Entry 7UWH (electron microscopy, 3.10 A resolution); this record covers chains B and J of the 9 polymer chains in the assembly.

== Chain B ==
Molecule: DNA/RNA
Sequence (59 nucleotides; numbered 1 to 59; the number before each row is that of its first residue):
     1 AGATTACCAGCAGGCCTGGGAGGGTATTCGCCGTGTACCTCTCCTAGCCC
    51 GCCTACGGC
Disordered / not traced: 1-12, 51-59

== Chain J ==
Protein: DNA-directed RNA polymerase subunit beta'
Organism: Escherichia coli
Notes: EC 2.7.7.6
UniProtKB: P0A8T7 (RPOC_ECOLI); numbering as in UniProt (aligned over 1-1407)
Sequence (1407 residues; each row starts with the number of its first residue):
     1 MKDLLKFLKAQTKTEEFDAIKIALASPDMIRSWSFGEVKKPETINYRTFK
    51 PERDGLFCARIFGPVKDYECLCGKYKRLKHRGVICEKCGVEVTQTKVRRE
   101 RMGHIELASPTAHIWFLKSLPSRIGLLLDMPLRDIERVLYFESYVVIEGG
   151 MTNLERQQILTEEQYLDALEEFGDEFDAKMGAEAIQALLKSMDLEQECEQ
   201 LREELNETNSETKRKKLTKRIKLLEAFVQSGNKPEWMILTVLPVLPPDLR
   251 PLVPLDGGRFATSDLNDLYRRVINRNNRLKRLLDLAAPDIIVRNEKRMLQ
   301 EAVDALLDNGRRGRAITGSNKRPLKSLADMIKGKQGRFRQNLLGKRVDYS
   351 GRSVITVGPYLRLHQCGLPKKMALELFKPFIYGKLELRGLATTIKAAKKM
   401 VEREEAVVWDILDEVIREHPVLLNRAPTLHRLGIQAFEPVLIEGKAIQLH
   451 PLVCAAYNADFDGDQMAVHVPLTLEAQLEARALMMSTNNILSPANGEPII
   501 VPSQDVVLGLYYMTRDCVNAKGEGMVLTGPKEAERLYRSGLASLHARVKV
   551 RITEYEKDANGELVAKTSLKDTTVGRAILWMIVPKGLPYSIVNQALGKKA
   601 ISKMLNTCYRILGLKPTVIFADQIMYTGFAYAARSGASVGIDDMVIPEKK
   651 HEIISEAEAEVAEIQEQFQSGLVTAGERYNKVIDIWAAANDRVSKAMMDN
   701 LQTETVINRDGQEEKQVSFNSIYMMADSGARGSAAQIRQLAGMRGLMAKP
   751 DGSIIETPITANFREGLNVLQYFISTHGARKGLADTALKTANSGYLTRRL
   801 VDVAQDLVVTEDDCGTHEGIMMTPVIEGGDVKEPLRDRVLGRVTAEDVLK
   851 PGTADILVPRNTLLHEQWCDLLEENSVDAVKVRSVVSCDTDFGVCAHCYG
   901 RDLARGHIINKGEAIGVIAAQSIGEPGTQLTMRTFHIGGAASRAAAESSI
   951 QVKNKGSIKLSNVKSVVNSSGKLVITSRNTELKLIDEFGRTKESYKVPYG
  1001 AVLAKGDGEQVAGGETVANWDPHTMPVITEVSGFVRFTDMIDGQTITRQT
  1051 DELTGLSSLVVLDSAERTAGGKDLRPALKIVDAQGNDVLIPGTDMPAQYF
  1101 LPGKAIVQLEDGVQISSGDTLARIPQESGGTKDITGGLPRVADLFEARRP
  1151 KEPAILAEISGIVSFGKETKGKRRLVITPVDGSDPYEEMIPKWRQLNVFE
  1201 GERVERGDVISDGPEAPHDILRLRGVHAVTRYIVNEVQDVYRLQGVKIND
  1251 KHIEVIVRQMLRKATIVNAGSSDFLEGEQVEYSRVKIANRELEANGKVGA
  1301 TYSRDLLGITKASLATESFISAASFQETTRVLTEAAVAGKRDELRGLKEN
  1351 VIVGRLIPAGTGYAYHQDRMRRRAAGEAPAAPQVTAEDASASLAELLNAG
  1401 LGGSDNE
Disordered / not traced: 1-15, 934-947, 1082-1096, 1127-1133, 1180-1183, 1374-1407
Metal / ion sites: Zn2+ site 1: Cys70, Cys72, Cys85, Cys88; Mg2+: Asp460, Asp462, Asp464 (shared with 1 residue of chain R); Zn2+ site 2: Cys814, Cys888, Cys895, Cys898
Swiss-Prot annotation at these positions:
  - binding site (Zn(2+)): Cys70, Cys72, Cys85, Cys88, Cys814, Cys888, Cys895, Cys898
  - binding site (Mg(2+)): Asp460, Asp462, Asp464
  - modified residue: Lys983 (N6-acetyllysine)
Reported in the primary citation:
  - conformationally variable residues (domain motion): Glu195 to Glu207

== Chain B / chain J interface ==
Contacting residue pairs (29):
  DG14(B) - Gly1070(J)  phosphate contact
  DC15(B) - Thr1068(J)  phosphate contact
  DC15(B) - Ala1069(J)  hydrogen bond to the phosphate
  DC15(B) - Gly1070(J)  hydrogen bond to the phosphate
  DC31(B) - Arg311(J)  phosphate contact
  DC32(B) - Arg311(J)  salt bridge to the phosphate
  DC32(B) - Gln1326(J)  phosphate contact
  DG33(B) - Tyr795(J)  phosphate contact
  DG33(B) - Gln1326(J)  phosphate contact
  DG33(B) - Glu1327(J)  phosphate contact
  DT34(B) - Arg339(J)  salt bridge to the phosphate
  DT34(B) - Tyr795(J)  sugar contact
  DG35(B) - Lys334(J)  salt bridge to the phosphate
  DG35(B) - Thr790(J)  base contact
  DG35(B) - Ala791(J)  sugar contact
  DG35(B) - Gly794(J)  sugar contact
  DT36(B) - Lys334(J)  salt bridge to the phosphate
  DT36(B) - Arg339(J)  salt bridge to the phosphate
  DT36(B) - Ala426(J)  base contact
  DT36(B) - Pro427(J)  base contact
  DA37(B) - Arg352(J)  sugar contact
  DA37(B) - Ala426(J)  sugar contact
  DC38(B) - Arg346(J)  salt bridge to the phosphate
  DC38(B) - Arg352(J)  sugar contact
  DC44(B) - Leu255(J)  base contact
  DC44(B) - Ser319(J)  hydrogen bond to the phosphate
  DT45(B) - Arg259(J)  phosphate contact
  DT45(B) - Ser319(J)  hydrogen bond to the phosphate
  DA46(B) - Tyr46(J)  base contact
Interface residues without a listed pair, chain B (17 interface residues in all): DG24, DT25, DG47, DC48
Interface residues without a listed pair, chain J (27 interface residues in all): Arg47, Glu211, Ala261, Arg270, Arg798, Gly1071, Met1189

== Overview ==
17 residues of chain B and 27 residues of chain J are in contact; the contacts include 4 hydrogen bonds and 6
salt bridges. Polar pairs include DC15(B)-Ala1069(J), DC15(B)-Gly1070(J) and DC44(B)-Ser319(J). Curated
annotation (UniProt) lists 8 Zn2+-binding residues and 3 Mg2+-binding residues on chain J. From the paper:
conformational variability at Glu195(J).
Here chain B is DNA/RNA and chain J is DNA-directed RNA polymerase subunit beta' (Escherichia coli). Entry
7UWH (CryoEM Structure of E. coli Transcription-Coupled Ribonucleotide Excision Repair (TC-RER) complex bound
to ribonucleotide substrate) was determined by electron microscopy, deposited together with 7UWE.
